Entry 7NPU (electron microscopy, 4.48 A resolution (low resolution: residue-level contacts below are approximate; hydrogen-bond / salt-bridge calls are withheld)); this record covers chains C3 and C4 of the 24 polymer chains in the assembly.

# Chain C3 (and C4)
Protein: ESX-5 secretion system protein EccC5
From: Mycobacterium tuberculosis (strain ATCC 25618 / H37Rv)
Notes: chain C4 of this document is another copy of the same molecule, construct and numbering; everything in this record applies to it too
UniProt: P9WNA5 (ECCC5_MYCTU); residue numbers follow UniProt; this construct covers 1-1391
Amino-acid sequence (1391 residues; each row starts with the number of its first residue):
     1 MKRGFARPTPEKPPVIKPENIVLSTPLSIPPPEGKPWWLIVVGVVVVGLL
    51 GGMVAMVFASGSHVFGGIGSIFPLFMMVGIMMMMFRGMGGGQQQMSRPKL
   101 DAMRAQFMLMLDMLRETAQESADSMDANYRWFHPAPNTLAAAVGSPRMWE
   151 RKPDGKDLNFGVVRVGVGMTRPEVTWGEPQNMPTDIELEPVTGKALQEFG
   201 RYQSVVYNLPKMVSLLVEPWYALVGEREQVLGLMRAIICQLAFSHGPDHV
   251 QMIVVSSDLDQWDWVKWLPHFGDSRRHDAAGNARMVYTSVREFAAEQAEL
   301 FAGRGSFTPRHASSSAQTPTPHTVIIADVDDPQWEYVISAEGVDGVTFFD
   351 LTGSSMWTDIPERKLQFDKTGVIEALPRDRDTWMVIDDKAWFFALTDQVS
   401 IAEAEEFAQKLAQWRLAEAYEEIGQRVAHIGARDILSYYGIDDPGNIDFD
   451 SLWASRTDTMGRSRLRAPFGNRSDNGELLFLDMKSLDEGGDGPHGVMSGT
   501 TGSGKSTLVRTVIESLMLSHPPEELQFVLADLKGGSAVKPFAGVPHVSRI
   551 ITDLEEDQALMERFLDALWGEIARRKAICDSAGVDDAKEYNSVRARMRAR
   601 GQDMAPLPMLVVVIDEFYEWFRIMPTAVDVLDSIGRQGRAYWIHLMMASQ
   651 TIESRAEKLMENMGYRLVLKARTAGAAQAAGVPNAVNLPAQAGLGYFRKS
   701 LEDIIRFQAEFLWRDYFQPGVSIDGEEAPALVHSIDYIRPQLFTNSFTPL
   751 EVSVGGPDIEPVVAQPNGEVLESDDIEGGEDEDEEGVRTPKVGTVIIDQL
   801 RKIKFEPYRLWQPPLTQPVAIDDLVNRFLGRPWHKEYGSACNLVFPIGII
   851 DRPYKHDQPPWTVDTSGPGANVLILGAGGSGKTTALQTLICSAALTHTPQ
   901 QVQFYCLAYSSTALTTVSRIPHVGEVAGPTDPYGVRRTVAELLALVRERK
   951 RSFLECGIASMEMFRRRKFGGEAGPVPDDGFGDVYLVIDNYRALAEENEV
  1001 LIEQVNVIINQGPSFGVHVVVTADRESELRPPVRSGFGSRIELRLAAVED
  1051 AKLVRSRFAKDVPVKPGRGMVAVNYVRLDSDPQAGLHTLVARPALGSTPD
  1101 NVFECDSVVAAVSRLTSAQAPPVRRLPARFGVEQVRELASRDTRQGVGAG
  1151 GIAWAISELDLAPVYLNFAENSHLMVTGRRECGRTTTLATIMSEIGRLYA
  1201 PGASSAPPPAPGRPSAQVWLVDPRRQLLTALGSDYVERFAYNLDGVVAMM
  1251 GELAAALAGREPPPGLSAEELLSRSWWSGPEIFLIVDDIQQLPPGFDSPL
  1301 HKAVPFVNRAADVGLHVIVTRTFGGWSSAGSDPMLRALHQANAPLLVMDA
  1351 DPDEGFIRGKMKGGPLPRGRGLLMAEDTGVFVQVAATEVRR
Disordered / not traced: 275-284, 417-1391

# Chain C3 / chain C4 interface
Contacting residue pairs (34):
  Glu-33(C3) / Lys-99(C4)
  Trp-38(C3) / Met-82(C4)
  Trp-38(C3) / Arg-86(C4)
  Leu-39(C3) / Arg-86(C4)
  Val-42(C3) / Met-83(C4)
  Gly-43(C3) / Met-83(C4)
  Val-46(C3) / Met-76(C4)
  Val-46(C3) / Met-83(C4)
  Leu-49(C3) / Phe-72(C4)
  Leu-49(C3) / Met-76(C4)
  Leu-50(C3) / Met-76(C4)
  Met-53(C3) / Phe-72(C4)
  Met-53(C3) / Pro-73(C4)
  Met-53(C3) / Met-76(C4)
  Met-56(C3) / Phe-72(C4)
  Val-57(C3) / Phe-65(C4)
  Ser-60(C3) / Ser-62(C4)
  Ser-62(C3) / Ser-60(C4)
  Ser-62(C3) / Ser-62(C4)
  Val-64(C3) / Met-56(C4)
  Val-64(C3) / Ser-60(C4)
  Gly-69(C3) / Met-56(C4)
  Phe-72(C3) / Gly-52(C4)
  Phe-72(C3) / Met-53(C4)
  Phe-72(C3) / Met-56(C4)
  Pro-73(C3) / Met-53(C4)
  Met-76(C3) / Leu-49(C4)
  Met-76(C3) / Leu-50(C4)
  Met-76(C3) / Met-76(C4)
  Met-76(C3) / Ile-80(C4)
  Met-83(C3) / Gly-43(C4)
  Arg-86(C3) / Trp-38(C4)
  Arg-86(C3) / Arg-86(C4)
  Gly-87(C3) / Arg-86(C4)
Interface residues without a listed pair, chain C3 (25 interface residues in all): Phe-65, Phe-75, Gly-79, Ile-80
Interface residues without a listed pair, chain C4 (27 interface residues in all): Leu-39, Val-42, Val-46, Val-57, Val-64, Phe-75, Gly-79, Met-84, Gln-94

# Summary
25 residues of chain C3 and 27 residues of chain C4 are in contact.
Both chains are ESX-5 secretion system protein EccC5 (Mycobacterium tuberculosis (strain ATCC 25618 / H37Rv)).
Entry 7NPU (MycP5-free ESX-5 inner membrane complex, state I) was determined by electron microscopy together
with 7NP7, 7NPR, 7NPV, 7NPS and 7NPT from the same study.
